8TJS - chains B and I of the 12 polymer chains in the assembly; structure by electron microscopy, 3.31 A resolution.

# Chain B (and I)
Name: Envelope glycoprotein gp41
From: Human immunodeficiency virus 1
Notes: chain I of this document is another copy of the same molecule, construct and numbering; everything in this record applies to it too
Reference sequence: Q2N0S6 (Q2N0S6_9HIV1); residues 512-664 here correspond to UniProt positions 509-661 (UniProt number = residue number - 3)
Chain sequence (153 residues; each row starts with the number of its first residue):
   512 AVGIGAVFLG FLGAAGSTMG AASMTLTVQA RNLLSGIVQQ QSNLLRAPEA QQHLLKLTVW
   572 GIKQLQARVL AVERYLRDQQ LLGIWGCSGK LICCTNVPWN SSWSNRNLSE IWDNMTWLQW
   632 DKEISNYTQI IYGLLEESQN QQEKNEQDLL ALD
Unresolved in the structure: 548-568
Construct notes: engineered mutation Pro559 (Ile556 in Q2N0S6), Cys605 (Thr602 in Q2N0S6)
Cystine bridges: Cys598-Cys604
Glycans and other covalent adducts: N-acetylglucosamine (NAG) linked to Asn611, Asn618, Asn637

# Chain B / chain I interface
Residue-residue contacts - 51 pairs, chain B then chain I:
  Ile573(B) - Thr569(I)
  Leu576(B) - Leu576(I)  hydrophobic
  Gln577(B) - Leu576(I)
  Val580(B) - Leu576(I)  hydrophobic
  Val580(B) - Arg579(I)
  Val580(B) - Val580(I)  hydrophobic
  Leu581(B) - Arg579(I)
  Glu584(B) - Gly547(I)
  Glu584(B) - Arg579(I)  salt bridge
  Glu584(B) - Val583(I)
  Leu587(B) - Leu545(I)
  Leu587(B) - Val583(I)  hydrophobic
  Leu587(B) - Tyr586(I)
  Leu587(B) - Leu587(I)  hydrophobic
  Arg588(B) - Arg542(I)  hydrogen bond (side chain-backbone)
  Arg588(B) - Leu545(I)
  Arg588(B) - Ser546(I)
  Arg588(B) - Gly547(I)
  Gln591(B) - Ala541(I)  hydrogen bond (side chain-backbone)
  Gln591(B) - Arg542(I)
  Gln591(B) - Leu544(I)
  Gln591(B) - Leu545(I)
  Gln591(B) - Tyr586(I)
  Gly594(B) - Gly600(I)
  Ile595(B) - Thr538(I)
  Ile595(B) - Ala541(I)  hydrophobic
  Ile595(B) - Leu602(I)
  Ser599(B) - Gly600(I)
  Gln640(B) - Phe519(I)
  Gln640(B) - Arg542(I)
  Gly644(B) - Phe519(I)
  Glu647(B) - Thr538(I)
  Glu647(B) - Arg542(I)  salt bridge
  Glu648(B) - Phe519(I)
  Glu648(B) - Thr538(I)
  Glu648(B) - Val539(I)
  Asn651(B) - Leu602(I)
  Gln652(B) - Ser534(I)
  Gln652(B) - Met535(I)
  Gln652(B) - Leu537(I)
  Gln652(B) - Thr538(I)
  Gln652(B) - Leu602(I)
  Gln652(B) - Ile603(I)
  Gln653(B) - Met535(I)
  Lys655(B) - Lys601(I)
  Lys655(B) - Leu602(I)
  Lys655(B) - Ile603(I)
  Asn656(B) - Ser534(I)
  Gln658(B) - Lys601(I)  hydrogen bond
  Asp659(B) - Ile603(I)
  Asp659(B) - Cys605(I)  hydrogen bond
Also at the interface, not in a pair above, chain B (28 interface residues in all): Val583, Gln590, Leu592, Asn611, Ile641
Also at the interface, not in a pair above, chain I (28 interface residues in all): Ala512, Ala517, Thr536, Ser599

# Summary
Chain B and chain I each contribute 28 residues to their interface, with 4 hydrogen bonds and 2 salt bridges.
Polar pairs include Glu584(B)-Arg579(I), Glu647(B)-Arg542(I) and Arg588(B)-Arg542(I). N-acetylglucosamine is
covalently linked to Asn611(B), Asn618(B) and Asn637(B).
Both chains are Envelope glycoprotein gp41 (Human immunodeficiency virus 1). Entry 8TJS (CRYO-EM STRUCTURE OF
HIV-1 BG505DS-SOSIP.664 ENV TRIMER BOUND TO GPZ6-a.01 FAB) was determined by electron microscopy together with
8TDX, 8TE7, 8TJR, 8TKC, 8TL2, 8TL4 and 5 further entries from the same study.
